1LF5 - chain A; structure by X-ray diffraction, 1.70 A resolution.

# Chain A
Molecule: Transforming protein P21/H-RAS-1
Organism: Homo sapiens
UniProtKB: P01112 (RASH_HUMAN); residues 1-166 here = UniProt positions 1-166
Sequence (166 residues; row label = number of the first residue in the row):
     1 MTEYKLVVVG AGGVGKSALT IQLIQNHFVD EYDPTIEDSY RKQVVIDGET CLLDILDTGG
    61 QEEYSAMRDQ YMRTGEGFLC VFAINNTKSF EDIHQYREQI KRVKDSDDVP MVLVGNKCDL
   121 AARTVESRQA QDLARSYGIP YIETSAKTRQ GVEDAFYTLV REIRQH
Construct notes: engineered mutation Gly59 (Ala in P01112)
Metal / ion sites: Mg2+: Ser17 (together with GDP)
Residues lining bound ligands: GDP (guanosine-5'-diphosphate): Ala11, Gly12, Gly13, Val14, Gly15, Lys16, Ser17, Ala18, Phe28, Val29, Asp30, Glu31, Tyr32, Asn116, Lys117, Asp119, Leu120, Ser145, Ala146, Lys147
Swiss-Prot annotation at these positions:
  - region: His166 (Hypervariable region)
  - motif: Tyr32 to Tyr40 (Effector region)
  - binding site (GTP): Gly13 to Ala18, Val29 to Thr35, Asn116 to Asp119, Ser145 to Lys147
  - modified residue: Met1 (N-acetylmethionine), Thr2 (N-acetylthreonine), Cys118 (S-nitrosocysteine)
  - glycosylation: Thr35 (Microbial infection: O-linked (Glc) threonine)
  - natural variant: Gly12 (G12A: In CSTLO; G12C: In CSTLO; G12D: In CSTLO; G12E: In CSTLO; G12S: In CSTLO and CMEMS; G12V: In CSTLO, bladder carcinoma and CMEMS), Gly13 (G13C: In CSTLO; G13D: In CSTLO; G13R: In SFM), Gln22 (Q22K: In CMEMS), Glu37 (E37EE: In CSTLO), Thr58 (T58I: In CSTLO), Gln61 (Q61K: In NMTC2; Q61L: In melanoma), Glu63 (E63K: In CMEMS), Ser89 (S89C: Found in a patient with severe fetal hydrops and pleural effusion; uncertain significance), Lys117 (K117R: In CSTLO), Ala146 (A146T: In CSTLO; A146V: In CSTLO)
  - mutagenesis: Ser17 (S17N: Dominant negative. Prevents PLCE1 EGF-induced recruitment to plasma membrane. No effect on subcellular location of isoform 2), Asn26 (N26G: Loss of interaction with PLCE1; when associated with V-12), Val29 (V29A: No effect on interaction with PLCE1; when associated with V-12), Tyr32 (Y32F: Loss of interaction and recruitment to plasma membrane of PLCE1; when associated with V-12), Pro34 (P34G: No effect on interaction with PLCE1; when associated with V-12), Thr35 (T35S: Loss of interaction with PLCE1; when associated with V-12), Glu37 (E37G: No effect on interaction with PLCE1; when associated with V-12), Asp38 (D38N: No effect on interaction with PLCE1; when associated with V-12), Ser39 (S39C: No effect on interaction with PLCE1; when associated with V-12), Gln61 (Q61I: Moderately increased transformation of cultured cell lines; Q61R: Promotes interaction with SHOC2 and PP1C; Q61V: Strongly increased transformation of cultured cell lines), Ala83 (A83T: GTP-binding activity reduced by factor of 30), Cys118 (C118S: Abolishes S-nitrosylation. No stimulation of guanine nucleotide exchange), 3 further mutagenesis entries in UniProt
What the authors report for this chain:
  - conformationally variable residues (order/disorder transition): Gly60 to Tyr64
  - catalytic residues: Gln61 (citing earlier work)
  - mutagenesis - E37A (3-fold): decreased binding to GTP
  - mutagenesis - E37A: unchanged binding to GppNp
  - mutagenesis - E37A: unchanged catalytic activity on GTP

# In short
Chain A binds GDP. Curated annotation (UniProt) lists 20 GTP-binding residues and 16 mutagenesis sites. The
paper reports the catalytic residue Gln61; E37A reduces binding to GTP.
Chain A is Transforming protein P21/H-RAS-1 (Homo sapiens); the structure, Crystal Structure of RasA59G in the
GDP-bound Form, was determined by X-ray diffraction, deposited together with 1LF0.
